PDB entry 7V25 | X-ray diffraction, 2.74 A resolution | chains B and C of the 6 polymer chains in the assembly

[Chain B (and C)]
Name: Rieske (2Fe-2S) domain protein
From: Comamonas testosteroni (strain DSM 14576 / KF-1)
Notes: chain C of this document is another copy of the same molecule, construct and numbering; everything in this record applies to it too
Reference sequence: B7WQT1 (B7WQT1_COMTK); residues 1-439 here = UniProt positions 1-439
Sequence (439 residues; each row starts with the number of its first residue):
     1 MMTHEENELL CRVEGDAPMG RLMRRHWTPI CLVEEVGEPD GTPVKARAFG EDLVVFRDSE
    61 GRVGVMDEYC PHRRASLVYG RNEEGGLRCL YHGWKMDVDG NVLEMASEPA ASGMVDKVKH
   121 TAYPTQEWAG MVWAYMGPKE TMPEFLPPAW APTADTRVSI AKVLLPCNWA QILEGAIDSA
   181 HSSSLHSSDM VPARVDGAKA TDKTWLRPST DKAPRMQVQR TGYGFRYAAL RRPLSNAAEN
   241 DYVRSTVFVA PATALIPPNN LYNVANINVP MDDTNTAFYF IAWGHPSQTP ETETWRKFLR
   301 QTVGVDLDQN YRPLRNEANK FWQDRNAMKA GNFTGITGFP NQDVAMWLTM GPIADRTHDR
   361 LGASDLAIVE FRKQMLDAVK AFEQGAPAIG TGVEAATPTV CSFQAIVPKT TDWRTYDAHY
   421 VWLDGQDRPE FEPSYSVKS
Disordered / not traced: 424-439 (chain C: 112-116, 193-203, 424-439)
Ion coordination: 2Fe-2S cluster Fe: Cys-70, His-72, Cys-89, His-92; Fe2+: His-181, His-186, Asp-343
Residues lining bound ligands:
  - 2Fe-2S cluster (FES): Cys-70, His-72, Arg-73, Arg-74, Ala-75, Cys-89, Tyr-91, His-92, Gly-93, Trp-94
  - phthalic acid (PHT): Gly-175, Ala-176, Asp-178, Ser-179, His-181, Ser-182, Met-190, Trp-205, Arg-207, Tyr-227, Arg-244, Thr-246, Ile-256, Pro-257, Phe-280, Phe-339
From the paper describing this entry:
  - binding site for phthalic acid: Ser-179, Ser-182, Arg-207, Arg-244, Phe-280, Phe-339
  - mutagenesis - R207A, R244A: abolished catalytic activity on phthalic acid
  - specificity-determining residues: Arg-207, Arg-244
  - mutagenesis - R207A, R244A: abolished catalytic activity on phthalate

[How chain B and chain C interact]
Contacting residue pairs - 63 pairs, chain B then chain C:
  Asp-40(B) / Lys-329(C)  hydrogen bond (backbone-side chain)
  Thr-42(B) / Arg-325(C)
  Pro-43(B) / Arg-325(C)
  Tyr-69(B) / Thr-349(C)
  Pro-71(B) / Arg-360(C)
  His-72(B) / Asp-359(C)
  His-72(B) / Arg-360(C)  hydrogen bond (backbone-backbone)
  His-72(B) / Asp-365(C)  salt bridge
  Arg-73(B) / Asp-178(C)  salt bridge
  Arg-73(B) / Met-350(C)
  Arg-73(B) / Asp-359(C)
  Arg-73(B) / Leu-361(C)
  Arg-73(B) / Asp-365(C)  salt bridge
  Arg-73(B) / Ile-368(C)
  Arg-74(B) / His-358(C)
  Arg-74(B) / Asp-359(C)
  Ala-75(B) / Met-346(C)  hydrophobic
  Ala-75(B) / Thr-349(C)
  Ser-76(B) / Thr-349(C)  hydrogen bond (backbone-side chain)
  Val-78(B) / Arg-325(C)  hydrogen bond (backbone-side chain)
  Tyr-79(B) / Glu-317(C)
  Tyr-79(B) / Lys-320(C)
  Tyr-79(B) / Phe-321(C)
  Tyr-79(B) / Gln-323(C)  hydrogen bond (backbone-side chain)
  Tyr-79(B) / Arg-325(C)  hydrogen bond (backbone-side chain)
  Tyr-79(B) / Met-328(C)
  Tyr-79(B) / Thr-349(C)
  Gly-80(B) / Arg-325(C)  hydrogen bond (backbone-side chain)
  Gly-80(B) / Met-328(C)
  Arg-81(B) / Met-328(C)  hydrogen bond (side chain-backbone)
  Arg-81(B) / Asn-332(C)  hydrogen bond (side chain-backbone)
  Arg-81(B) / Phe-333(C)  hydrogen bond (side chain-backbone)
  Asn-82(B) / Lys-329(C)
  Leu-90(B) / Ser-184(C)
  Leu-90(B) / Leu-185(C)  hydrogen bond (backbone-backbone)
  Leu-90(B) / Gln-323(C)
  Leu-90(B) / Phe-333(C)
  Leu-90(B) / Thr-334(C)
  Tyr-91(B) / Gly-175(C)
  Tyr-91(B) / His-181(C)
  Tyr-91(B) / Ser-184(C)
  Tyr-91(B) / Leu-185(C)
  Tyr-91(B) / Met-346(C)  hydrophobic
  Tyr-91(B) / Trp-347(C)  hydrogen bond
  Tyr-91(B) / Met-350(C)  hydrophobic
  His-92(B) / Asp-178(C)  salt bridge
  His-92(B) / His-181(C)
  His-92(B) / Ser-184(C)
  Gly-93(B) / Ser-184(C)  hydrogen bond (backbone-side chain)
  Trp-94(B) / Arg-360(C)
  Ala-106(B) / Lys-212(C)
  Ala-106(B) / Ala-213(C)
  Ser-107(B) / Ala-180(C)
  Ser-107(B) / Lys-212(C)
  Ser-107(B) / Ala-213(C)
  Ser-107(B) / Ser-364(C)
  Glu-108(B) / Gly-362(C)
  Glu-108(B) / Ala-363(C)  hydrogen bond (side chain-backbone)
  Glu-108(B) / Ser-364(C)
  Met-114(B) / Arg-360(C)
  Met-114(B) / Leu-361(C)
  Val-118(B) / Arg-360(C)
  Lys-119(B) / Arg-360(C)  hydrogen bond (backbone-side chain)
Other interface residues (no listed pair), chain B (29 interface residues in all): Arg-88, Cys-89, Pro-109
Other interface residues (no listed pair), chain C (33 interface residues in all): Glu-174, Asp-343

[Overview]
Chain B and chain C form an interface of 29 and 33 residues respectively; the contacts include 15 hydrogen
bonds and 4 salt bridges. Polar pairs include His-72(B)/Asp-365(C), Arg-73(B)/Asp-178(C) and
Arg-73(B)/Asp-365(C). From the paper: a binding site for phthalic acid at Ser-179(B), Ser-182(B) and
Arg-207(B) among others; R207A and R244A of chain B abolish catalytic activity on phthalic acid.
Both chains are Rieske (2Fe-2S) domain protein (Comamonas testosteroni (strain DSM 14576 / KF-1)). Entry 7V25
(Crystal Structure of phthalate dioxygenase in complex with phthalate) was determined by X-ray diffraction
(same publication as 7FHR, 7FJL and 7V28).
